1L1R - chain A; structure by X-ray diffraction, 1.95 A resolution.

# Chain A
Molecule: Adenine phosphoribosyltransferase
Source organism: Giardia intestinalis
Notes: EC 2.4.2.7
Reference sequence: Q967M2 (Q967M2_GIALA); residues 1-180 here = UniProt positions 1-180
Chain sequence (186 residues; each row starts with the number of its first residue):
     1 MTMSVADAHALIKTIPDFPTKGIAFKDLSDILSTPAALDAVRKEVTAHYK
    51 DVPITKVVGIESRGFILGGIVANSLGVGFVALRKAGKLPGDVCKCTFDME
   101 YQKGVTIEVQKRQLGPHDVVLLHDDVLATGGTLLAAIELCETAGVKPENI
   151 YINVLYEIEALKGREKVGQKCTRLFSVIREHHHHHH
Disordered / not traced: 1, 181-186
Sequence notes: expression tag (181-182)
Residues lining bound ligands:
  - 9-deazaadenine (9DA): Ile-23, Ala-24, Phe-25, Lys-26, Arg-63, Met-99, Glu-100, Tyr-101, Val-126, Ala-128, Ile-158
  - 1-O-pyrophosphono-5-O-phosphono-ribose (PRP; 1-O-pyrophosphono-5-O-phosphono-alpha-D-ribofuranose): Glu-61, Ser-62, Arg-63, Arg-83, Lys-84, Met-99, Glu-100, Tyr-101, Asp-124, Asp-125, Val-126, Leu-127, Ala-128, Thr-129, Gly-130, Gly-131, Thr-132

# In short
Chain A binds 9-deazaadenine and 1-O-pyrophosphono-5-O-phosphono-ribose.
Chain A is Adenine phosphoribosyltransferase (Giardia intestinalis); the structure, Crystal Structure of
APRTase from Giardia lamblia Complexed with 9-deazaadenine, Mg2+ and PRPP, was determined by X-ray
diffraction, deposited together with 1L1Q.
